8ICE - chains P and A of the 3 polymer chains in the assembly; structure by X-ray diffraction, 3.20 A resolution.

== Chain P ==
Molecule: 8-nt DNA strand
Sequence (8 nucleotides; numbered 1 to 8; the number before each row is that of its first residue):
     1 TCTAATGA
Metal / ion sites: Na+: DT6 (shared with Thr-101(A), Val-103(A), Ile-106(A) of chain A); Cd2+: DA8 (together with 2'-deoxyadenosine 5'-triphosphate) (shared with Asp-190(A), Asp-192(A) of chain A)

== Chain A ==
Protein: Protein (DNA polymerase beta (e.c.2.7.7.7))
Organism: Homo sapiens
UniProt: P06746 (DPOB_HUMAN); residues 2-335 here correspond to UniProt positions 1-334 (UniProt number = residue number - 1)
Chain sequence (335 residues; numbered 1 to 335; the number before each row is that of its first residue):
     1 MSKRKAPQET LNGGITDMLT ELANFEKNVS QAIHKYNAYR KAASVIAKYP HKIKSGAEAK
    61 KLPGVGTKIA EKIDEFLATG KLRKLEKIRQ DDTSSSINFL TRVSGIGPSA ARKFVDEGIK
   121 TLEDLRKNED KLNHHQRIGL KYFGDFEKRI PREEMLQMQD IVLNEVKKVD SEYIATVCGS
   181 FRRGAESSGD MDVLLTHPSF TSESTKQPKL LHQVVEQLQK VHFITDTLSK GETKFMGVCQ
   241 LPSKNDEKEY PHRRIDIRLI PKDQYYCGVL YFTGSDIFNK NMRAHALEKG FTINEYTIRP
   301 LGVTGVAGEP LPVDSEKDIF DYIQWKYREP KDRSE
Not modelled in the structure: 1-8
Swiss-Prot annotation at these positions:
  - binding site (K(+)): Lys-61
  - binding site (Na(+)): Lys-61
Metal / ion sites: Cd2+ site 1 near His-51 (its only coordinating residue here); Na+ site 1 near Leu-62 (its only coordinating residue here); Na+ site 2: Thr-101, Val-103, Ile-106 (shared with DT6(P) of chain P); Cd2+ site 2: Asp-190, Asp-192 (together with 2'-deoxyadenosine 5'-triphosphate) (shared with DA8(P) of chain P)
Residues lining bound ligands: 2'-deoxyadenosine 5'-triphosphate (DTP): Arg-149, Ser-180, Arg-183, Ser-188, Gly-189, Asp-190, Asp-192

== Chain P / chain A interface ==
Residue-residue contacts (18):
  DA4(P) / Ser-109(A)  sugar contact
  DA5(P) / Gly-105(A)  sugar contact
  DA5(P) / Gly-107(A)  hydrogen bond to the phosphate
  DA5(P) / Pro-108(A)  phosphate contact
  DA5(P) / Ser-109(A)  phosphate contact
  DA5(P) / Ala-110(A)  hydrogen bond to the phosphate
  DT6(P) / Val-103(A)  phosphate contact
  DT6(P) / Ser-104(A)  phosphate contact
  DT6(P) / Gly-105(A)  hydrogen bond to the phosphate
  DT6(P) / Ile-106(A)  phosphate contact
  DT6(P) / His-135(A)  sugar contact
  DT6(P) / Lys-234(A)  hydrogen bond to the base
  DG7(P) / Arg-254(A)  salt bridge to the phosphate
  DG7(P) / Asp-256(A)  phosphate contact
  DA8(P) / Asp-190(A)  phosphate contact
  DA8(P) / Asp-192(A)  phosphate contact
  DA8(P) / Asp-256(A)  phosphate contact
  DA8(P) / Arg-258(A)  salt bridge to the phosphate
Also at the interface, not in a pair above, chain A (19 interface residues in all): Thr-101, Ala-111, Met-236, Phe-272

== Overview ==
5 residues of chain P face 19 of chain A across their interface, with 4 hydrogen bonds and 2 salt bridges.
Polar contacts include DT6(P)/Lys-234(A), DA5(P)/Gly-107(A) and DA5(P)/Ala-110(A). Ligands of chain A:
2'-deoxyadenosine 5'-triphosphate.
Here chain P is an 8-nt DNA strand and chain A is Protein (DNA polymerase beta (e.c.2.7.7.7)) (Homo sapiens).
Entry 8ICE (DNA polymerase beta (pol B) (e.c.2.7.7.7) complexed with seven base pairs of DNA; soaked in the
...) was determined by X-ray diffraction (same publication as 1ZQA, 1ZQB, 1ZQC, 1ZQD, 1ZQE, 1ZQG and 28
further entries).
